6CN2 - chain A; structure by X-ray diffraction, 3.10 A resolution.

# Chain A
Protein: Phosphatidylinositol-4-phosphate 5-kinase, type I, alpha
Source organism: Danio rerio
Reference sequence: Q503I3 (Q503I3_DANRE); residues 49-431 here = UniProt positions 49-431
Chain sequence (394 residues; each row starts with the number of its first residue):
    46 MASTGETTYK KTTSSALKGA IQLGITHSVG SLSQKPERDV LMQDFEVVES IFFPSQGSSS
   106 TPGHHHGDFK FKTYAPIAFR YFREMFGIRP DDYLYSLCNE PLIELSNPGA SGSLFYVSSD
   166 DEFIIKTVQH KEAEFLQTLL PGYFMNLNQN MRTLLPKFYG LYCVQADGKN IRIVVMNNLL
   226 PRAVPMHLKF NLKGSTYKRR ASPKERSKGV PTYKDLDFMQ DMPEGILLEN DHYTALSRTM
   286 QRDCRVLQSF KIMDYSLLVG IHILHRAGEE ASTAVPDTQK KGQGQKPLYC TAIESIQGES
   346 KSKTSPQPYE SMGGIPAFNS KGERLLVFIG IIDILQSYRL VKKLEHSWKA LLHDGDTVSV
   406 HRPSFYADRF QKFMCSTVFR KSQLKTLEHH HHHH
Disordered / not traced: 46-57, 152-157, 311-356, 385-401, 427-439
Construct notes: initiating methionine (46); expression tag (47-48, 432-439); engineered mutation Asn-236 (Asp in Q503I3)
Ion coordination: Ca2+ site 1: Asp-378 (together with ATP)
Residues lining bound ligands: ATP (adenosine-5'-triphosphate): Ser-158, Phe-160, Ile-169, Lys-171, Met-221, Asn-222, Asn-223, Leu-224, Leu-225, Asn-236, Lys-238, Thr-257, Leu-303, Ile-377, Asp-378

# Overview
Ligands of chain A: ATP.
Chain A is Phosphatidylinositol-4-phosphate 5-kinase, type I, alpha (Danio rerio); the structure, Crystal
structure of zebrafish Phosphatidylinositol-4-phosphate 5- kinase alpha isoform D236N with bound ATP/Ca2+, was
determined by X-ray diffraction together with 6CN3 and 6CMW from the same study.
